8K28 - chains I and P of the 12 polymer chains in the assembly; structure by electron microscopy, 3.54 A resolution.

Chain I:
Protein: Csy4
From: Vibrio phage ICP1_2004_A
UniProtKB: F1D5V5 (F1D5V5_9CAUD); residue numbers follow UniProt; this construct covers 1-168
Amino-acid sequence (168 residues; row label = number of the first residue in the row):
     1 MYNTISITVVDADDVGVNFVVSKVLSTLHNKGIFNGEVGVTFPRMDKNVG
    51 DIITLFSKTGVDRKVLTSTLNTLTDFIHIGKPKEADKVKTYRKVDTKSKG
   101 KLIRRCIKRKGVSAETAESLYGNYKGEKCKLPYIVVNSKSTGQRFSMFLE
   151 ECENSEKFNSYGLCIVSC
Not modelled in the structure: 167-168
Differences from the reference sequence: conflict Ile52 (Val in F1D5V5)

Chain P:
Molecule: 59-nt RNA strand
From: Vibrio phage ICP1_2004_A
Sequence (59 nucleotides; numbered -7 to 51; the number before each row is that of its first residue; numbers below 1 keep their minus sign (C-7 is residue -7)):
    -7 CUUAAAGAGUCAACCCUUUGCUUAUCUUCCCUAUUUAAAUGUUAGCAGCC
    43 GCAUAGGCU

Chain I / chain P interface:
Residue-residue contacts (67; chain I residue first):
  Asp14(I) - A30(P)  hydrogen bond to the base
  Gly16(I) - U35(P)  base contact
  Val17(I) - U35(P)  hydrogen bond to the base
  Asn18(I) - U35(P)  hydrogen bond to the base
  Phe19(I) - U35(P)  base contact
  Asn48(I) - U34(P)  phosphate contact
  Asn48(I) - U35(P)  base contact
  Arg92(I) - G48(P)  salt bridge to the phosphate
  Arg92(I) - G49(P)  salt bridge to the phosphate
  Lys93(I) - C50(P)  salt bridge to the phosphate
  Val94(I) - G37(P)  base contact
  Asp95(I) - G37(P)  base contact
  Asp95(I) - G49(P)  base contact
  Thr96(I) - G37(P)  hydrogen bond to the base
  Lys97(I) - C38(P)  base contact
  Lys97(I) - G40(P)  base contact
  Lys97(I) - C41(P)  base contact
  Lys97(I) - G49(P)  hydrogen bond to the base
  Lys101(I) - C38(P)  sugar contact
  Lys101(I) - A39(P)  salt bridge to the phosphate
  Lys101(I) - G40(P)  hydrogen bond to the phosphate
  Leu102(I) - A45(P)  sugar contact
  Leu102(I) - U46(P)  phosphate contact
  Arg104(I) - G40(P)  salt bridge to the phosphate
  Arg104(I) - C41(P)  phosphate contact
  Arg105(I) - C41(P)  base contact
  Arg105(I) - G43(P)  hydrogen bond to the base
  Arg105(I) - C44(P)  salt bridge to the phosphate
  Arg105(I) - A45(P)  base contact
  Lys108(I) - C41(P)  phosphate contact
  Lys108(I) - C42(P)  salt bridge to the phosphate
  Arg109(I) - C42(P)  salt bridge to the phosphate
  Arg109(I) - G43(P)  salt bridge to the phosphate
  Lys110(I) - C44(P)  salt bridge to the phosphate
  Lys110(I) - A45(P)  hydrogen bond to the base
  Tyr121(I) - A45(P)  hydrogen bond to the sugar
  Tyr121(I) - U46(P)  hydrogen bond to the base
  Lys125(I) - U46(P)  hydrogen bond to the base
  Cys129(I) - G37(P)  phosphate contact
  Lys130(I) - G37(P)  phosphate contact
  Leu131(I) - A36(P)  phosphate contact
  Ile134(I) - U35(P)  hydrogen bond to the sugar
  Ile134(I) - A36(P)  sugar contact
  Ile134(I) - G37(P)  phosphate contact
  Val135(I) - U35(P)  sugar contact
  Val136(I) - U35(P)  base contact
  Val136(I) - A36(P)  base contact
  Thr141(I) - A39(P)  base contact
  Thr141(I) - U51(P)  base contact
  Gln143(I) - C38(P)  hydrogen bond to the sugar
  Arg144(I) - U34(P)  hydrogen bond to the base
  Arg144(I) - A36(P)  hydrogen bond to the base
  Phe145(I) - G37(P)  hydrogen bond to the base
  Phe145(I) - C38(P)  base contact
  Phe145(I) - A39(P)  base contact
  Phe145(I) - U51(P)  base contact
  Ser146(I) - A36(P)  hydrogen bond to the base
  Ser146(I) - G37(P)  base contact
  Met147(I) - G37(P)  base contact
  Phe148(I) - G37(P)  phosphate contact
  Asn159(I) - C50(P)  hydrogen bond to the phosphate
  Asn159(I) - U51(P)  hydrogen bond to the phosphate
  Leu163(I) - C50(P)  phosphate contact
  Cys164(I) - G49(P)  phosphate contact
  Cys164(I) - C50(P)  hydrogen bond to the phosphate
  Ile165(I) - G48(P)  phosphate contact
  Ile165(I) - G49(P)  phosphate contact
Other interface residues (no listed pair), chain I (40 interface residues in all): Asp13, Ser98

Overview:
Chain I and chain P form an interface of 40 and 18 residues respectively, with 20 hydrogen bonds and 10 salt
bridges. Polar pairs include Asp14(I)-A30(P), Val17(I)-U35(P) and Asn18(I)-U35(P).
Chain I is Csy4 and chain P is a 59-nt RNA strand, both from Vibrio phage ICP1_2004_A; the structure, ICP1
Csy-dsDNA complex (form 1), was determined by electron microscopy, deposited together with 8K0H, 8K0J and
8K0K.
